Entry 2Y1F (X-ray diffraction, 1.96 A resolution); this record covers chains A and B.

[Chain A (and B)]
Molecule: 1-deoxy-D-xylulose 5-phosphate reductoisomerase
Source organism: Mycobacterium tuberculosis
Notes: EC 1.1.1.267; chain B of this document is another copy of the same molecule, construct and numbering; everything in this record applies to it too
Reference sequence: A2VLK3 (A2VLK3_MYCTU); residues 1-389 here correspond to UniProt positions 24-412 (UniProt number = residue number + 23)
Sequence (398 residues; numbered -8 to 389; the number before each row is that of its first residue; numbers below 1 keep their minus sign (Thr-8 is residue -8)):
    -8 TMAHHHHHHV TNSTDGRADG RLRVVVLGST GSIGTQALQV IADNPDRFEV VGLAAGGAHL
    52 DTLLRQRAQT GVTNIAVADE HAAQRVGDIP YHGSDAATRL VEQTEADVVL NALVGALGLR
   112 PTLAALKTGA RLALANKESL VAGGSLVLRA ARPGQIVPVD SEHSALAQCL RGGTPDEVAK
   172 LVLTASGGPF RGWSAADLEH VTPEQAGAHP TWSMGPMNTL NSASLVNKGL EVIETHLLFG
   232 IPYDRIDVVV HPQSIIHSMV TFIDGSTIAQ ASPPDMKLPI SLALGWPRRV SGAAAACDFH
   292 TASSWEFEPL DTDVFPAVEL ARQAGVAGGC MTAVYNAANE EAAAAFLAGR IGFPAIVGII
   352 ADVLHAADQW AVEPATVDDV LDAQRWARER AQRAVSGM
Not modelled in the structure: -8 to 10, 199-204 (chain B: -8 to 10)
Differences from the reference sequence: expression tag (-8 to 0)
Bound ions: Mn2+: Asp151, Glu153, Glu222 (together with 34F)
Small-molecule neighbours:
  - 34F ((1S)-1-(3,4-dichlorophenyl)-3-[formyl(hydroxy)amino]propyl}phosphonic acid): Lys128, Asp151, Ser152, Glu153, Thr175, Ala176, Ser177, Met205, Asn209, Ser213, Asn218, Lys219, Glu222, Ser245, His248, Pro265, Met267
  - NADPH (NDP; NADPH dihydro-nicotinamide-adenine-dinucleotide phosphate): Gly19, Ser20, Thr21, Gly22, Ser23, Ile24, Ala46, Gly47, Gly48, Ala49, His50, Ala69, Ala103, Leu104, Val105, Gly106, Leu108, Ala126, Asn127, Lys128, Glu129, Asp151, Met205, Gly206, Pro207, Asn209, Met267
What the authors report for this chain:
  - binding site for 34F: Asp151, Ser152, Ser177, Ser213, Asn218, Lys219
  - conformationally variable residues (order/disorder transition): Ala199 to Ser204

[Interface between chain A and chain B]
Residue-residue contacts (78):
  Gln159(A) - Ser257(B)  hydrogen bond
  Gln159(A) - Ile259(B)
  Arg162(A) - Arg162(B)
  Arg162(A) - Gly163(B)  hydrogen bond (side chain-backbone)
  Gly163(A) - Arg162(B)  hydrogen bond (backbone-side chain)
  Gly163(A) - Arg280(B)  hydrogen bond (backbone-side chain)
  Glu168(A) - Arg279(B)
  Glu168(A) - Arg280(B)  hydrogen bond (side chain-backbone)
  Val240(A) - Phe290(B)  hydrophobic
  Met250(A) - Phe290(B)  hydrophobic
  Thr252(A) - Ala287(B)
  Phe253(A) - Arg280(B)
  Ile254(A) - Ser282(B)
  Ile254(A) - Gly283(B)  hydrogen bond (backbone-backbone)
  Asp255(A) - Leu269(B)
  Asp255(A) - Arg280(B)  salt bridge
  Asp255(A) - Val281(B)
  Asp255(A) - Ala284(B)
  Asp255(A) - Ala285(B)  hydrogen bond (backbone-backbone)
  Gly256(A) - Ser263(B)
  Gly256(A) - Ala285(B)
  Gly256(A) - Ala286(B)
  Gly256(A) - Ala287(B)
  Ser257(A) - Gln159(B)  hydrogen bond
  Ser257(A) - Gln261(B)  hydrogen bond
  Ser257(A) - Leu269(B)
  Ser257(A) - Arg280(B)
  Thr258(A) - Ala260(B)
  Thr258(A) - Gln261(B)
  Thr258(A) - Ala262(B)  hydrogen bond (backbone-backbone)
  Ile259(A) - Gln159(B)
  Ile259(A) - Ile259(B)  hydrophobic
  Ile259(A) - Ala260(B)
  Ile259(A) - Gln261(B)
  Ala260(A) - Thr258(B)
  Ala260(A) - Ile259(B)
  Ala260(A) - Ala260(B)  hydrogen bond (backbone-backbone)
  Gln261(A) - Ser257(B)  hydrogen bond
  Gln261(A) - Thr258(B)
  Gln261(A) - Ile259(B)
  Ala262(A) - Ser257(B)
  Ala262(A) - Thr258(B)  hydrogen bond (backbone-backbone)
  Ser263(A) - Gly256(B)
  Leu269(A) - Asp255(B)
  Leu269(A) - Ser257(B)
  Arg279(A) - Glu168(B)
  Arg280(A) - Gly163(B)  hydrogen bond (side chain-backbone)
  Arg280(A) - Glu168(B)  hydrogen bond (backbone-side chain)
  Arg280(A) - Phe253(B)
  Arg280(A) - Asp255(B)  salt bridge
  Arg280(A) - Ser257(B)
  Val281(A) - Asp255(B)
  Ser282(A) - Ile254(B)
  Gly283(A) - Ile254(B)  hydrogen bond (backbone-backbone)
  Ala284(A) - Asp255(B)
  Ala285(A) - Asp255(B)  hydrogen bond (backbone-backbone)
  Ala285(A) - Gly256(B)
  Ala286(A) - Gly256(B)
  Ala287(A) - Thr252(B)
  Ala287(A) - Gly256(B)
  Phe290(A) - Val240(B)  hydrophobic
  Phe290(A) - Met250(B)  hydrophobic
  His291(A) - Pro300(B)
  Ala293(A) - Phe298(B)
  Ala293(A) - Pro300(B)
  Ser294(A) - Glu297(B)
  Ser294(A) - Phe298(B)  hydrogen bond (backbone-backbone)
  Ser295(A) - Trp296(B)
  Trp296(A) - Ser295(B)
  Trp296(A) - Trp296(B)  hydrogen bond (backbone-backbone)
  Trp296(A) - Phe298(B)  hydrophobic
  Glu297(A) - Ser294(B)
  Glu297(A) - Ser295(B)
  Phe298(A) - Phe290(B)  hydrophobic
  Phe298(A) - Ala293(B)
  Phe298(A) - Ser294(B)  hydrogen bond (backbone-backbone)
  Phe298(A) - Trp296(B)  hydrophobic
  Pro300(A) - His291(B)
Other interface residues (no listed pair), chain A (45 interface residues in all): Gly164, Asp167, Val173, Ile247, Pro278, Cys288, Thr292, Glu299
Other interface residues (no listed pair), chain B (44 interface residues in all): Gly164, Val173, Asp238, Pro278, Cys288, Thr292, Glu299

[Overview]
The interface between chain A and chain B involves 45 residues on one side and 44 on the other; the contacts
include 20 hydrogen bonds and 2 salt bridges. Among the polar pairs are Asp255(A)-Arg280(B),
Gln159(A)-Ser257(B) and Arg162(A)-Gly163(B). From the paper: a binding site for 34F at Asp151(A), Ser152(A)
and Ser177(A) among others; conformational variability at Ala199(A).
Both chains are 1-deoxy-D-xylulose 5-phosphate reductoisomerase (Mycobacterium tuberculosis). Entry 2Y1F
(X-ray structure of 1-deoxy-D-xylulose 5-phosphate reductoisomerase, DXR, Rv2870c, from Mycobacterium
tuberculosis, in complex with a 3,4- ...) was determined by X-ray diffraction, deposited together with 2Y1C,
2Y1D, 2Y1E and 2Y1G.
